8TES - chains H and I of the 24 polymer chains in the assembly; structure by electron microscopy, 3.27 A resolution.

Chain H (and I):
Name: Major capsid protein
Source organism: Human herpesvirus 5 strain AD169
Notes: chain I of this document is another copy of the same molecule, construct and numbering; everything in this record applies to it too
UniProt: P16729 (MCP_HCMVA); residues 1-1370 here = UniProt positions 1-1370
Chain sequence (1370 residues; row label = number of the first residue in the row):
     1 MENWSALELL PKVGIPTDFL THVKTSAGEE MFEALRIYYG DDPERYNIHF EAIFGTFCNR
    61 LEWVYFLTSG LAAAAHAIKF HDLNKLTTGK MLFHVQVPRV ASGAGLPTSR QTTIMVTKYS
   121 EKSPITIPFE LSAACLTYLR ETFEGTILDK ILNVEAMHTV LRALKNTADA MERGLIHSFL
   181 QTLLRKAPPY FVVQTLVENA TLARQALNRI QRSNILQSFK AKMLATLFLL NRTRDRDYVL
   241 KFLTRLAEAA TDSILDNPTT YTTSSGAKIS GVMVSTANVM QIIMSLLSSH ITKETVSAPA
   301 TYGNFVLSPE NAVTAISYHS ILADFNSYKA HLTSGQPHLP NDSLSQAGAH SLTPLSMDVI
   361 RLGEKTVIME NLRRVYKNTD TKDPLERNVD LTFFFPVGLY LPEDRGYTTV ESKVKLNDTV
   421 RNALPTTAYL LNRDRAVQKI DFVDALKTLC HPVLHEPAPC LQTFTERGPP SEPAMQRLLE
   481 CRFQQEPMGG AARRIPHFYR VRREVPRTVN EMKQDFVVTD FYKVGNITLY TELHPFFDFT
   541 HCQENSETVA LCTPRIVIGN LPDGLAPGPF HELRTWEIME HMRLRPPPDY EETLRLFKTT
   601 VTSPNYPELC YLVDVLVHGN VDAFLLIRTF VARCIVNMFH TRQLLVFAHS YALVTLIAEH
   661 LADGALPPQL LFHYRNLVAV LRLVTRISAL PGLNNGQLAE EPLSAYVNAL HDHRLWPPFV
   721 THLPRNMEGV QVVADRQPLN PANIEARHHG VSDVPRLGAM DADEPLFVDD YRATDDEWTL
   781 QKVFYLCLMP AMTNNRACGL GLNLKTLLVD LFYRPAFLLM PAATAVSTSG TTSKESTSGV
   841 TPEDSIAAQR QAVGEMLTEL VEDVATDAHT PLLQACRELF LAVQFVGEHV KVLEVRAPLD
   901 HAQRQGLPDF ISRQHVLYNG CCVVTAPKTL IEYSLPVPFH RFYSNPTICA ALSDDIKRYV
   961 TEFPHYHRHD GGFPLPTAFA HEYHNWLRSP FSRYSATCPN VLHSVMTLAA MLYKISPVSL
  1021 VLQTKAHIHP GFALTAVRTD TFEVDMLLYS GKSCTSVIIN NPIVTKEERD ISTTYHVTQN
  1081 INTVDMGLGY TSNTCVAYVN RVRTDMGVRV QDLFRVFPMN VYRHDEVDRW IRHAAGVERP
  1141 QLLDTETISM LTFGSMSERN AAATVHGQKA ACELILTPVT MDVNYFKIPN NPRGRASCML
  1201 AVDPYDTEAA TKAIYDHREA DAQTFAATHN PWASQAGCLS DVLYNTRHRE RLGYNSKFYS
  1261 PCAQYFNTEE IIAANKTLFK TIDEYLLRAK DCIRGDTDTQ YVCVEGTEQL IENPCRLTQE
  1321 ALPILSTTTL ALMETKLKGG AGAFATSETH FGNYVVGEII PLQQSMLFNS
Unresolved in the structure: 308-349, 825-841 (chain I: 825-844)
Disulfides: C1292-C1303

How chain H and chain I interact:
Contacting residue pairs (211):
  N3(H) - I316(I)  hydrogen bond (side chain-backbone)
  N3(H) - S317(I)  hydrogen bond (side chain-backbone)
  N3(H) - H319(I)  hydrogen bond
  A6(H) - I316(I)
  L9(H) - I316(I)  hydrophobic
  L10(H) - I316(I)  hydrophobic
  I48(H) - K85(I)
  I48(H) - I316(I)  hydrophobic
  H49(H) - K85(I)
  H49(H) - A315(I)
  H49(H) - H319(I)  hydrogen bond
  F50(H) - D82(I)
  F50(H) - K85(I)
  F50(H) - L86(I)
  F50(H) - T87(I)  hydrogen bond (backbone-backbone)
  F50(H) - L307(I)  hydrophobic
  F50(H) - A315(I)  hydrophobic
  F50(H) - H319(I)
  F50(H) - S320(I)
  F50(H) - I321(I)  hydrophobic
  E51(H) - T88(I)
  E51(H) - K90(I)  salt bridge
  E51(H) - H319(I)  hydrogen bond (backbone-backbone)
  E51(H) - S320(I)  hydrogen bond
  E51(H) - I321(I)  hydrogen bond (backbone-backbone)
  A52(H) - T88(I)  hydrogen bond (backbone-backbone)
  A52(H) - G89(I)
  A52(H) - K90(I)  hydrogen bond (backbone-backbone)
  A52(H) - I321(I)
  I53(H) - K90(I)
  I53(H) - I321(I)  hydrogen bond (backbone-backbone)
  I53(H) - L322(I)  hydrophobic
  I53(H) - A323(I)  hydrogen bond (backbone-backbone)
  F54(H) - G89(I)
  F54(H) - K90(I)  hydrogen bond (backbone-backbone)
  F54(H) - D342(I)
  F54(H) - S343(I)  hydrogen bond (backbone-side chain)
  F54(H) - I1058(I)  hydrophobic
  G55(H) - M91(I)
  G55(H) - L92(I)  hydrogen bond (backbone-backbone)
  G55(H) - Y328(I)
  G55(H) - D342(I)
  T56(H) - L92(I)
  T56(H) - Y328(I)  hydrogen bond
  F57(H) - L92(I)  hydrogen bond (backbone-backbone)
  F57(H) - F93(I)
  F57(H) - H94(I)  hydrogen bond (backbone-backbone)
  F57(H) - D342(I)
  C58(H) - H94(I)
  C58(H) - H338(I)
  N59(H) - H94(I)  hydrogen bond (backbone-backbone)
  N59(H) - V95(I)
  N59(H) - Q96(I)
  L61(H) - P98(I)  hydrophobic
  P124(H) - G103(I)
  P124(H) - A104(I)
  I125(H) - A101(I)  hydrophobic
  I125(H) - S102(I)
  T126(H) - A101(I)
  T126(H) - S102(I)  hydrogen bond (backbone-backbone)
  I127(H) - R99(I)
  I127(H) - V100(I)
  I127(H) - A101(I)  hydrophobic
  I127(H) - S109(I)
  P128(H) - R99(I)  hydrogen bond (backbone-side chain)
  P128(H) - T108(I)
  F129(H) - R99(I)
  F129(H) - Q111(I)
  E130(H) - R110(I)  salt bridge
  E130(H) - Q111(I)
  I151(H) - L332(I)
  H158(H) - G335(I)
  H158(H) - P337(I)
  N166(H) - V97(I)
  N166(H) - R99(I)  hydrogen bond
  T167(H) - R99(I)
  A170(H) - R99(I)
  A170(H) - V100(I)
  A170(H) - A101(I)  hydrogen bond (backbone-backbone)
  M171(H) - A101(I)  hydrophobic
  R173(H) - P98(I)
  R173(H) - R99(I)
  R173(H) - V100(I)
  G174(H) - V100(I)
  G174(H) - A101(I)
  H177(H) - V100(I)
  R373(H) - T201(I)
  K377(H) - P98(I)
  N378(H) - V97(I)
  N378(H) - P98(I)
  T379(H) - P98(I)
  D380(H) - R204(I)  hydrogen bond (backbone-side chain)
  T381(H) - V100(I)
  T381(H) - R204(I)
  K382(H) - L202(I)
  K382(H) - R204(I)
  E386(H) - T201(I)  hydrogen bond
  E386(H) - L202(I)
  S412(H) - E411(I)
  K413(H) - T409(I)
  K413(H) - E411(I)
  V414(H) - T408(I)
  V414(H) - E411(I)
  K415(H) - Y407(I)
  K415(H) - T408(I)  hydrogen bond (backbone-backbone)
  L416(H) - G406(I)
  L416(H) - Y407(I)  hydrophobic
  N417(H) - E403(I)
  N417(H) - G406(I)  hydrogen bond (backbone-backbone)
  N417(H) - F1351(I)
  T419(H) - D404(I)
  R421(H) - D404(I)  salt bridge
  R421(H) - R405(I)  hydrogen bond (backbone-side chain)
  N422(H) - D404(I)
  N422(H) - R405(I)
  N422(H) - G406(I)
  T426(H) - R405(I)
  T427(H) - R405(I)
  R433(H) - S213(I)  hydrogen bond
  R433(H) - N214(I)  hydrogen bond
  R433(H) - Q217(I)
  D434(H) - Q217(I)  hydrogen bond
  A436(H) - I1188(I)  hydrophobic
  K439(H) - T519(I)  hydrogen bond
  D441(H) - K523(I)  salt bridge
  D444(H) - K523(I)  salt bridge
  R583(H) - E572(I)  salt bridge
  R583(H) - Y994(I)
  R583(H) - T997(I)
  R583(H) - C998(I)
  R583(H) - P999(I)
  A662(H) - N605(I)  hydrogen bond (backbone-side chain)
  A662(H) - R642(I)
  P668(H) - H640(I)
  P668(H) - T641(I)
  P668(H) - R642(I)
  P668(H) - Q643(I)
  F672(H) - T599(I)
  F672(H) - Q643(I)
  R686(H) - T997(I)
  P691(H) - R968(I)  hydrogen bond (backbone-side chain)
  G692(H) - D515(I)
  G692(H) - R993(I)
  L693(H) - D515(I)
  N694(H) - H965(I)
  N694(H) - R968(I)
  N695(H) - R507(I)
  N695(H) - E511(I)  hydrogen bond
  N695(H) - H965(I)
  N695(H) - R968(I)
  G696(H) - H965(I)
  Q697(H) - E504(I)  hydrogen bond
  Q697(H) - F963(I)
  Q697(H) - H965(I)
  P702(H) - P964(I)  hydrophobic
  R725(H) - T961(I)
  K1025(H) - V517(I)
  H1027(H) - V517(I)
  H1027(H) - T519(I)
  E1043(H) - L202(I)
  R1101(H) - E198(I)  hydrogen bond (side chain-backbone)
  R1101(H) - N199(I)
  R1101(H) - L202(I)
  R1101(H) - N214(I)
  R1103(H) - I210(I)
  R1109(H) - F1225(I)
  H1133(H) - A474(I)
  Q1141(H) - P473(I)
  A1161(H) - R209(I)  hydrogen bond (backbone-side chain)
  A1161(H) - E1219(I)
  A1162(H) - R209(I)  hydrogen bond (backbone-side chain)
  A1162(H) - V1202(I)
  A1162(H) - A1209(I)
  A1162(H) - A1213(I)  hydrophobic
  A1162(H) - E1219(I)  hydrogen bond (backbone-side chain)
  A1163(H) - R209(I)
  A1163(H) - A1201(I)
  A1163(H) - V1202(I)  hydrophobic
  A1163(H) - A1213(I)  hydrophobic
  A1163(H) - A1222(I)
  T1164(H) - R209(I)  hydrogen bond
  T1164(H) - S213(I)
  T1164(H) - A1201(I)  hydrogen bond (backbone-backbone)
  V1165(H) - S213(I)
  V1165(H) - L216(I)  hydrophobic
  V1165(H) - A1222(I)
  V1165(H) - Q1223(I)
  H1166(H) - A1222(I)
  H1166(H) - Q1223(I)
  H1166(H) - F1225(I)
  G1167(H) - I210(I)
  G1167(H) - S213(I)
  Q1168(H) - I210(I)
  G1295(H) - N208(I)
  G1295(H) - I210(I)
  D1296(H) - N208(I)  hydrogen bond
  D1296(H) - I210(I)
  T1297(H) - I210(I)
  G1306(H) - L106(I)
  L1330(H) - Y407(I)  hydrophobic
  L1330(H) - N1184(I)
  A1331(H) - Y407(I)  hydrophobic
  A1331(H) - T409(I)
  E1334(H) - Y407(I)  hydrogen bond
  E1334(H) - T409(I)  hydrogen bond
  E1334(H) - K1187(I)  salt bridge
  E1334(H) - S1347(I)
  E1334(H) - E1348(I)
  E1334(H) - T1349(I)  hydrogen bond (side chain-backbone)
  K1338(H) - T409(I)  hydrogen bond (side chain-backbone)
  K1338(H) - E1348(I)
Other interface residues (no listed pair), chain H (115 interface residues in all): V154, R162, A163, D169, L424, Y429, N432, M582, D663, G664, R675, D775, V1102, D1105, E1138, N1160, D1298, T1328, T1335
Other interface residues (no listed pair), chain I (120 interface residues in all): F80, K220, I254, Y318, L344, V410, E472, R477, D520, I527, P604, Y966, D970, G972, A996, K1212

Overview:
115 residues of chain H face 120 of chain I across their interface, with 47 hydrogen bonds and 7 salt bridges.
Polar pairs include E51(H)-K90(I), E130(H)-R110(I) and R421(H)-D404(I).
Chain H and chain I are both Major capsid protein (Human herpesvirus 5 strain AD169); the structure, Human
cytomegalovirus portal vertex, virion configuration 2 (VC2), was determined by electron microscopy (same
publication as 8TEP, 8TET, 8TEU and 8TEW).
